PDB entry 1M1T | X-ray diffraction, 1.94 A resolution | chains A and B of the 4 polymer chains in the assembly

Chain A (and B):
Name: Acetyl-CoA acetyltransferase
From: Zoogloea ramigera
Notes: EC 2.3.1.9; chain B of this document is another copy of the same molecule, construct and numbering; everything in this record applies to it too
Reference sequence: P07097 (THIL_ZOORA); the construct has insertions or renumbered stretches relative to UniProt, so the offset changes along the chain: 1-9 = UniProt 1-9; 11-392 = UniProt 10-391
Amino-acid sequence (392 residues; row label = number of the first residue in the row):
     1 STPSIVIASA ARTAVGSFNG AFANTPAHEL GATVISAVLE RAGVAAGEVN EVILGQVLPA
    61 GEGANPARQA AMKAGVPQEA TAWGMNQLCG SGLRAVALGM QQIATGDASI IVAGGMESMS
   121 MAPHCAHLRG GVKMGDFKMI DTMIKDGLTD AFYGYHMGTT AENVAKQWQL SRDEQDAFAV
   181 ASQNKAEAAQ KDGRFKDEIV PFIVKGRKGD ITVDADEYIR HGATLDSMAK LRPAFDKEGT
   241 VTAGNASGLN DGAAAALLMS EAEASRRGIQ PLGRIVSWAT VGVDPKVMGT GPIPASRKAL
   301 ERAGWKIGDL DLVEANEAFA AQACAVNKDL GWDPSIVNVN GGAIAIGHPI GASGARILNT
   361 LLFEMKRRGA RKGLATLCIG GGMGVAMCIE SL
Sequence notes: insertion (10); engineered mutation Ala64 (Gln63 in P07097); conflict Arg129 (Ala128 in P07097)

Interface between chain A and chain B:
Pairs across the interface - 138 pairs, chain A then chain B:
  Phe18(A) - Arg129(B)
  Asn19(A) - Arg129(B)
  Asn24(A) - His127(B)
  Glu51(A) - Arg94(B)  salt bridge
  Glu51(A) - Thr280(B)
  Ala60(A) - Ala60(B)  hydrophobic
  Ala60(A) - Asp146(B)
  Gly61(A) - Lys145(B)
  Gly61(A) - Asp146(B)  hydrogen bond (backbone-side chain)
  Glu62(A) - Asp146(B)  hydrogen bond (backbone-side chain)
  Gly63(A) - Lys145(B)
  Gly63(A) - Asp146(B)  hydrogen bond (backbone-side chain)
  Ala64(A) - Leu88(B)  hydrophobic
  Ala64(A) - Lys145(B)  hydrogen bond (backbone-backbone)
  Ala64(A) - Asp146(B)
  Ala64(A) - Thr149(B)
  Ala64(A) - Ala151(B)
  Asn65(A) - Asn86(B)
  Asn65(A) - Leu88(B)
  Asn65(A) - Met383(B)
  Arg68(A) - Phe152(B)
  Arg68(A) - Val283(B)  hydrogen bond (side chain-backbone)
  Arg68(A) - Gly381(B)  hydrogen bond (side chain-backbone)
  Arg68(A) - Gly382(B)  hydrogen bond (side chain-backbone)
  Gln69(A) - Ala151(B)
  Gln69(A) - Phe152(B)
  Met72(A) - Phe152(B)  hydrophobic
  Gln78(A) - Gly282(B)
  Gln78(A) - Val283(B)  hydrogen bond (backbone-backbone)
  Gln78(A) - Asp284(B)
  Gln78(A) - Gly382(B)
  Glu79(A) - Val281(B)
  Glu79(A) - Gly282(B)  hydrogen bond (backbone-backbone)
  Ala80(A) - Gly282(B)
  Thr81(A) - Gln87(B)
  Thr81(A) - Thr280(B)
  Thr81(A) - Val281(B)
  Thr81(A) - Gly282(B)
  Thr81(A) - Met383(B)
  Ala82(A) - Gln87(B)
  Ala82(A) - Met383(B)
  Trp83(A) - Met85(B)  hydrophobic
  Trp83(A) - Asn86(B)
  Trp83(A) - Gln87(B)
  Trp83(A) - Arg94(B)
  Trp83(A) - Leu98(B)  hydrophobic
  Gly84(A) - Met85(B)
  Gly84(A) - Asn86(B)  hydrogen bond (backbone-backbone)
  Met85(A) - Trp83(B)  hydrophobic
  Met85(A) - Gly84(B)
  Asn86(A) - Asn65(B)
  Asn86(A) - Trp83(B)
  Asn86(A) - Gly84(B)  hydrogen bond (backbone-backbone)
  Gln87(A) - Thr81(B)
  Gln87(A) - Ala82(B)
  Gln87(A) - Trp83(B)
  Leu88(A) - Asn65(B)
  Arg94(A) - Glu51(B)  salt bridge
  Arg94(A) - Trp83(B)
  Arg94(A) - Gln102(B)  hydrogen bond
  Leu98(A) - Trp83(B)  hydrophobic
  Leu98(A) - Gln102(B)
  Gln101(A) - Gln102(B)  hydrogen bond
  Gln101(A) - Thr105(B)  hydrogen bond
  Gln101(A) - Asp107(B)  hydrogen bond
  Gln102(A) - Arg94(B)  hydrogen bond
  Gln102(A) - Leu98(B)
  Gln102(A) - Gln101(B)  hydrogen bond
  Gln102(A) - Trp278(B)
  Thr105(A) - Gln101(B)  hydrogen bond
  Thr105(A) - Thr105(B)
  Asp107(A) - Gln101(B)  hydrogen bond
  Asp107(A) - Trp278(B)  hydrogen bond
  Asp107(A) - Arg302(B)  salt bridge
  Met119(A) - Arg129(B)
  Ser120(A) - His127(B)  hydrogen bond (backbone-side chain)
  Ser120(A) - Arg129(B)  hydrogen bond (backbone-side chain)
  Met121(A) - His127(B)
  Ala122(A) - His127(B)
  Ala122(A) - Arg129(B)  hydrogen bond (backbone-side chain)
  Pro123(A) - Cys125(B)  hydrophobic
  Pro123(A) - Ala126(B)
  Pro123(A) - His127(B)
  His124(A) - Cys125(B)
  His124(A) - Ala126(B)  hydrogen bond (backbone-backbone)
  His124(A) - Arg129(B)
  Cys125(A) - Pro123(B)  hydrophobic
  Cys125(A) - His124(B)
  Cys125(A) - Cys125(B)  hydrophobic
  Ala126(A) - Pro123(B)
  Ala126(A) - His124(B)  hydrogen bond (backbone-backbone)
  His127(A) - Asn24(B)
  His127(A) - Ser120(B)  hydrogen bond (side chain-backbone)
  His127(A) - Met121(B)
  His127(A) - Ala122(B)
  Arg129(A) - Phe18(B)
  Arg129(A) - Asn19(B)
  Arg129(A) - Met119(B)
  Arg129(A) - Ser120(B)  hydrogen bond (side chain-backbone)
  Arg129(A) - Ala122(B)  hydrogen bond (side chain-backbone)
  Arg129(A) - Asp141(B)  salt bridge
  Arg129(A) - Met143(B)
  Met139(A) - Met139(B)  hydrophobic
  Asp141(A) - Arg129(B)  salt bridge
  Met143(A) - Arg129(B)
  Lys145(A) - Gly61(B)
  Lys145(A) - Gly63(B)
  Lys145(A) - Ala64(B)
  Asp146(A) - Ala60(B)
  Asp146(A) - Gly61(B)  hydrogen bond (side chain-backbone)
  Asp146(A) - Glu62(B)
  Asp146(A) - Gly63(B)  hydrogen bond (side chain-backbone)
  Asp146(A) - Ala64(B)
  Thr149(A) - Ala64(B)
  Ala151(A) - Ala64(B)
  Ala151(A) - Gln69(B)
  Phe152(A) - Arg68(B)
  Phe152(A) - Gln69(B)
  Trp278(A) - Gln102(B)
  Trp278(A) - Asp107(B)  hydrogen bond
  Thr280(A) - Glu51(B)
  Thr280(A) - Thr81(B)
  Val281(A) - Glu79(B)
  Val281(A) - Thr81(B)
  Gly282(A) - Gln78(B)
  Gly282(A) - Glu79(B)  hydrogen bond (backbone-backbone)
  Gly282(A) - Ala80(B)
  Gly282(A) - Thr81(B)
  Val283(A) - Arg68(B)  hydrogen bond (backbone-side chain)
  Val283(A) - Gln78(B)  hydrogen bond (backbone-backbone)
  Asp284(A) - Gln78(B)
  Arg302(A) - Asp107(B)  salt bridge
  Gly381(A) - Arg68(B)  hydrogen bond (backbone-side chain)
  Gly382(A) - Arg68(B)  hydrogen bond (backbone-side chain)
  Gly382(A) - Gln78(B)
  Met383(A) - Asn65(B)
  Met383(A) - Thr81(B)
  Met383(A) - Ala82(B)
Interface residues without a listed pair, chain A (64 interface residues in all): Ala23, Pro59, Ala104, Gly106, Leu128, Pro285
Interface residues without a listed pair, chain B (63 interface residues in all): Ala23, Pro59, Met72, Ala104, Leu128, Pro285

In short:
64 residues of chain A face 63 of chain B across their interface; the contacts include 36 hydrogen bonds and 6
salt bridges. Polar pairs include Glu51(A)-Arg94(B), Asp107(A)-Arg302(B) and Arg129(A)-Asp141(B).
Both chains are Acetyl-CoA acetyltransferase (Zoogloea ramigera). Entry 1M1T (Biosynthetic thiolase, Q64A
mutant) was determined by X-ray diffraction, deposited together with 1M1O, 1M3K, 1M3Z, 1M4S and 1M4T.
